4QYP - chain A; structure by X-ray diffraction, 1.62 A resolution.

== Chain A ==
Protein: Retinol-binding protein 2
From: Homo sapiens
Notes: fragment: transfer protein
Reference sequence: P50120 (RET2_HUMAN); residues 1-133 here correspond to UniProt positions 2-134 (UniProt number = residue number + 1)
Sequence (133 residues; row label = number of the first residue in the row):
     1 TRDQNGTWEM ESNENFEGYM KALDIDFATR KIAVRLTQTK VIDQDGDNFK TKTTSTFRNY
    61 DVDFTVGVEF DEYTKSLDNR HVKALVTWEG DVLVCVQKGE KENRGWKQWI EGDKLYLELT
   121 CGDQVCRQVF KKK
UniProt features mapped onto this chain:
  - binding site (all-trans-retinol): Lys40, Gln108
Ligand contacts: retinal (RET): Phe16, Tyr19, Met20, Ile25, Ala33, Gln38, Lys40, Thr51, Thr53, Ser55, Phe57, Arg58, Asn59, Tyr60, Val62, Ser76, Leu77, Trp106, Gln108, Leu117, Leu119
From the paper describing this entry:
  - binding site for retinal: Phe16, Lys40, Leu77, Gln108
  - mutagenesis - T51I: unchanged binding to retinal

== Overview ==
Bound to chain A: retinal. Curated annotation (UniProt) lists all-trans-retinol-binding residues Lys40 and
Gln108. From the paper: a binding site for retinal at Phe16, Lys40 and Leu77 among others; T51I leaves binding
to retinal unchanged.
Chain A is Retinol-binding protein 2 (Homo sapiens); the structure, The Crystal Structures of holo-wt human
Cellular Retinol Binding protein II (hCRBPII) bound to Retinal, was determined by X-ray diffraction, deposited
together with 4QYN, 4QZT and 4QZU.
